Entry 8H7Q (electron microscopy, 3.80 A resolution); this record covers chains D and I of the 15 polymer chains in the assembly.

== Chain D ==
Molecule: Crispr RNA
Sequence (36 nucleotides; numbered 9 to 44; the number before each row is that of its first residue):
     9 UUUAUCACCG UGUCCCCAAU CUGGAUAUUU UGUGUG

== Chain I ==
Protein: CRISPR associated protein Cas8
Organism: Synechocystis sp. PCC 6714
Reference sequence: A0A068N458 (A0A068N458_SYNY4); residue numbers follow UniProt; this construct covers 1-301
Amino-acid sequence (301 residues; numbered 1 to 301; the number before each row is that of its first residue):
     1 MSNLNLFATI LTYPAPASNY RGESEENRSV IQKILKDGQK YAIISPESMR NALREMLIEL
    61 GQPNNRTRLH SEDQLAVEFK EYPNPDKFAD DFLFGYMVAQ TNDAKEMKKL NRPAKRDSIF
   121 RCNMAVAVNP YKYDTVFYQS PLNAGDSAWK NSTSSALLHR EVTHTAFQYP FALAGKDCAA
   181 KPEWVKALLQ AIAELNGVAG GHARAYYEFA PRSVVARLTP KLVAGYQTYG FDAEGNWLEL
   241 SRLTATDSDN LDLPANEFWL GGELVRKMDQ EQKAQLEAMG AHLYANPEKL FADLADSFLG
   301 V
Disordered / not traced: 1-2, 249-252

== Interface between chain D and chain I ==
Contacting residue pairs (21):
  U9(D) with Tyr20(I), hydrogen bond to the sugar; Arg21(I), base contact; Glu23(I), base contact; Glu47(I), phosphate contact; Ser48(I), phosphate contact
  U10(D) with Asn19(I), phosphate contact; Tyr20(I), phosphate contact; Leu75(I), base contact; Gly200(I), phosphate contact
  U11(D) with Gly200(I), phosphate contact
  A12(D) with Arg204(I), phosphate contact
  U13(D) with Tyr138(I), hydrogen bond to the base; Gln139(I), hydrogen bond to the base; Ser140(I), sugar contact; Pro141(I), base contact; Arg204(I), salt bridge to the phosphate
  C14(D) with Ser140(I), phosphate contact
  A15(D) with Phe137(I), base contact; Tyr138(I), phosphate contact; Ser140(I), hydrogen bond to the phosphate; Leu157(I), base contact
Interface residues without a listed pair, chain I (17 interface residues in all): Ala199, Gly201

== In short ==
The interface between chain D and chain I involves 7 residues on one side and 17 on the other; the contacts
include 4 hydrogen bonds and 1 salt bridge. Polar contacts include U13(D)-Tyr138(I), U13(D)-Gln139(I) and
U9(D)-Tyr20(I).
Here chain D is Crispr RNA and chain I is CRISPR associated protein Cas8 (Synechocystis sp. PCC 6714). Entry
8H7Q (Cryo-EM structure of Synechocystis sp. PCC6714 Cascade at 3.8 angstrom resolution) was determined by
electron microscopy.
